Entry 4HMT (X-ray diffraction, 1.42 A resolution); this record covers chains A and B.

[Chain A (and B)]
Protein: Phenazine biosynthesis protein phzG
Organism: Pseudomonas fluorescens
Notes: EC 1.4.-.-; chain B of this document is another copy of the same molecule, construct and numbering; everything in this record applies to it too
Reference sequence: Q51793 (PHZG_PSEFL); numbering as in UniProt (aligned over 1-222)
Chain sequence (225 residues; row label = number of the first residue in the row; numbers below 1 keep their minus sign (Gly-2 is residue -2)):
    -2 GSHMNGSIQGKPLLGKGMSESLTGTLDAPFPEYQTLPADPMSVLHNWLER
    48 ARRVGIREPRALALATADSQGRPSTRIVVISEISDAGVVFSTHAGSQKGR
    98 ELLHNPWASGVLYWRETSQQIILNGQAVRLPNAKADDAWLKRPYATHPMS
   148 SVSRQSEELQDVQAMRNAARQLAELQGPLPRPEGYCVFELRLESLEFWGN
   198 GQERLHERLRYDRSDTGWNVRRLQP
Unresolved in the structure: -2 to 17 (chain B: -2 to 15)
Differences from the reference sequence: expression tag (-2 to 0)

[Interface between chain A and chain B]
Pairs across the interface - 125 pairs, chain A then chain B:
  Ser18(A) - Glu55(B)
  Ser18(A) - Val76(B)
  Leu19(A) - Glu55(B)
  Thr20(A) - Arg54(B)  hydrogen bond
  Thr20(A) - Glu55(B)  hydrogen bond
  Gly21(A) - Arg54(B)
  Tyr30(A) - Leu156(B)
  Tyr30(A) - Val159(B)
  Arg54(A) - Thr20(B)  hydrogen bond
  Arg54(A) - Gly21(B)
  Arg54(A) - Arg112(B)  hydrogen bond (backbone-side chain)
  Arg54(A) - Glu113(B)
  Glu55(A) - Ser18(B)
  Glu55(A) - Leu19(B)
  Glu55(A) - Thr20(B)  hydrogen bond
  Glu55(A) - Tyr110(B)  hydrogen bond
  Glu55(A) - Arg112(B)  hydrogen bond (backbone-side chain)
  Ala58(A) - Arg112(B)
  Ala60(A) - Ala60(B)  hydrophobic
  Ala60(A) - Val108(B)  hydrophobic
  Ala62(A) - Ala62(B)  hydrophobic
  Ala62(A) - Pro70(B)
  Ala62(A) - Thr72(B)
  Thr63(A) - Pro70(B)
  Ala64(A) - Gly68(B)
  Gly68(A) - Ala64(B)
  Gly68(A) - Asn102(B)  hydrogen bond (backbone-side chain)
  Arg69(A) - Trp104(B)
  Pro70(A) - Ala62(B)
  Pro70(A) - Thr63(B)
  Pro70(A) - Trp104(B)
  Pro70(A) - Ala105(B)
  Pro70(A) - Ser106(B)
  Ser71(A) - Ser106(B)
  Thr72(A) - Ala62(B)
  Thr72(A) - Ser106(B)  hydrogen bond
  Thr72(A) - Gly107(B)
  Thr72(A) - Val108(B)
  Thr72(A) - Ile119(B)
  Arg73(A) - Gln117(B)
  Ile74(A) - Tyr110(B)  hydrophobic
  Ile74(A) - Gln117(B)  hydrogen bond (backbone-side chain)
  Val76(A) - Ser18(B)
  Asn102(A) - Gly68(B)  hydrogen bond (side chain-backbone)
  Trp104(A) - Arg69(B)
  Trp104(A) - Pro70(B)
  Ala105(A) - Pro70(B)
  Ser106(A) - Pro70(B)
  Ser106(A) - Ser71(B)
  Ser106(A) - Thr72(B)  hydrogen bond
  Gly107(A) - Thr72(B)
  Val108(A) - Ala60(B)  hydrophobic
  Val108(A) - Thr72(B)
  Tyr110(A) - Glu55(B)  hydrogen bond
  Tyr110(A) - Ile74(B)  hydrophobic
  Tyr110(A) - Arg112(B)
  Arg112(A) - Arg54(B)  hydrogen bond (side chain-backbone)
  Arg112(A) - Glu55(B)  hydrogen bond (side chain-backbone)
  Arg112(A) - Tyr110(B)
  Arg112(A) - Arg112(B)
  Glu113(A) - Arg54(B)
  Gln117(A) - Arg73(B)
  Gln117(A) - Ile74(B)  hydrogen bond (side chain-backbone)
  Ile119(A) - Thr72(B)
  Ala142(A) - Arg201(B)
  Thr143(A) - Glu17(B)
  Met146(A) - Glu200(B)
  Met146(A) - Arg201(B)
  Met146(A) - Leu202(B)  hydrophobic
  Ser150(A) - Gln221(B)
  Ser150(A) - Pro222(B)  hydrogen bond (side chain-backbone)
  Arg151(A) - Gln221(B)  hydrogen bond (backbone-side chain)
  Gln152(A) - Gln221(B)
  Gln152(A) - Pro222(B)  hydrogen bond (side chain-backbone)
  Ser153(A) - Arg205(B)  hydrogen bond
  Ser153(A) - Leu220(B)
  Ser153(A) - Gln221(B)  hydrogen bond (backbone-backbone)
  Glu154(A) - Leu220(B)
  Glu154(A) - Gln221(B)  hydrogen bond (backbone-backbone)
  Glu155(A) - Arg218(B)
  Glu155(A) - Arg219(B)
  Glu155(A) - Gln221(B)  hydrogen bond (backbone-side chain)
  Leu156(A) - Tyr30(B)
  Leu156(A) - Arg219(B)  hydrogen bond (backbone-backbone)
  Leu156(A) - Leu220(B)
  Leu156(A) - Gln221(B)
  Val159(A) - Tyr30(B)
  Val159(A) - Leu202(B)
  Val159(A) - Arg219(B)
  Met162(A) - Leu202(B)  hydrophobic
  Met162(A) - Gln221(B)
  Met162(A) - Pro222(B)
  Arg163(A) - Gln199(B)  hydrogen bond (side chain-backbone)
  Arg163(A) - Glu200(B)  salt bridge
  Arg163(A) - Leu202(B)
  Arg167(A) - Glu200(B)  salt bridge
  Gln199(A) - Arg163(B)  hydrogen bond (backbone-side chain)
  Glu200(A) - Met146(B)
  Glu200(A) - Arg163(B)  salt bridge
  Glu200(A) - Arg167(B)  salt bridge
  Arg201(A) - Ala142(B)
  Arg201(A) - Thr143(B)
  Arg201(A) - Met146(B)
  Leu202(A) - Met146(B)  hydrophobic
  Leu202(A) - Val159(B)
  Leu202(A) - Arg163(B)
  Arg205(A) - Ser153(B)  hydrogen bond
  Arg218(A) - Glu155(B)
  Arg219(A) - Glu155(B)
  Arg219(A) - Leu156(B)  hydrogen bond (backbone-backbone)
  Arg219(A) - Val159(B)
  Leu220(A) - Ser153(B)
  Leu220(A) - Glu154(B)
  Leu220(A) - Leu156(B)
  Gln221(A) - Ser150(B)
  Gln221(A) - Arg151(B)  hydrogen bond (side chain-backbone)
  Gln221(A) - Gln152(B)
  Gln221(A) - Ser153(B)  hydrogen bond (backbone-backbone)
  Gln221(A) - Glu154(B)  hydrogen bond (backbone-backbone)
  Gln221(A) - Glu155(B)  hydrogen bond (side chain-backbone)
  Gln221(A) - Leu156(B)
  Gln221(A) - Met162(B)
  Pro222(A) - Ser150(B)  hydrogen bond (backbone-side chain)
  Pro222(A) - Gln152(B)  hydrogen bond (backbone-side chain)
  Pro222(A) - Met162(B)
Other interface residues (no listed pair), chain A (62 interface residues in all): Thr22, Arg57, Gln94, Asn121, Pro140, Val149, Arg207
Other interface residues (no listed pair), chain B (62 interface residues in all): Ser16, Thr22, Ala58, Gln94, Asn121, Val149, Arg207

[Overview]
The chain A/chain B interface involves 62 residues from each chain; the contacts include 34 hydrogen bonds and
4 salt bridges. Polar pairs include Arg163(A)-Glu200(B), Arg167(A)-Glu200(B) and Thr20(A)-Arg54(B).
Both chains are Phenazine biosynthesis protein phzG (Pseudomonas fluorescens). Entry 4HMT (Crystal structure
of PhzG from Pseudomonas fluorescens 2-79 in complex with hexahydrophenazine-1,6-dicarboxylic acid) was
determined by X-ray diffraction (same publication as 4HMS, 4HMU, 4HMV, 4HMW and 4HMX).
